PDB entry 9KI0 | electron microscopy, 2.65 A resolution | chains A and B of the 4 polymer chains in the assembly

== Chain A (and B) ==
Molecule: Helicase/UvrB N-terminal domain-containing protein
From: Vibrio cholerae O1 biovar El Tor str. N16961
Notes: chain B of this document is another copy of the same molecule, construct and numbering; everything in this record applies to it too
UniProt: Q9KR72 (Q9KR72_VIBCH); residues 1-1190 here correspond to UniProt positions 31-1220 (UniProt number = residue number + 30)
Sequence (1195 residues; numbered -4 to 1190; the number before each row is that of its first residue; numbers below 1 keep their minus sign (Gly-4 is residue -4)):
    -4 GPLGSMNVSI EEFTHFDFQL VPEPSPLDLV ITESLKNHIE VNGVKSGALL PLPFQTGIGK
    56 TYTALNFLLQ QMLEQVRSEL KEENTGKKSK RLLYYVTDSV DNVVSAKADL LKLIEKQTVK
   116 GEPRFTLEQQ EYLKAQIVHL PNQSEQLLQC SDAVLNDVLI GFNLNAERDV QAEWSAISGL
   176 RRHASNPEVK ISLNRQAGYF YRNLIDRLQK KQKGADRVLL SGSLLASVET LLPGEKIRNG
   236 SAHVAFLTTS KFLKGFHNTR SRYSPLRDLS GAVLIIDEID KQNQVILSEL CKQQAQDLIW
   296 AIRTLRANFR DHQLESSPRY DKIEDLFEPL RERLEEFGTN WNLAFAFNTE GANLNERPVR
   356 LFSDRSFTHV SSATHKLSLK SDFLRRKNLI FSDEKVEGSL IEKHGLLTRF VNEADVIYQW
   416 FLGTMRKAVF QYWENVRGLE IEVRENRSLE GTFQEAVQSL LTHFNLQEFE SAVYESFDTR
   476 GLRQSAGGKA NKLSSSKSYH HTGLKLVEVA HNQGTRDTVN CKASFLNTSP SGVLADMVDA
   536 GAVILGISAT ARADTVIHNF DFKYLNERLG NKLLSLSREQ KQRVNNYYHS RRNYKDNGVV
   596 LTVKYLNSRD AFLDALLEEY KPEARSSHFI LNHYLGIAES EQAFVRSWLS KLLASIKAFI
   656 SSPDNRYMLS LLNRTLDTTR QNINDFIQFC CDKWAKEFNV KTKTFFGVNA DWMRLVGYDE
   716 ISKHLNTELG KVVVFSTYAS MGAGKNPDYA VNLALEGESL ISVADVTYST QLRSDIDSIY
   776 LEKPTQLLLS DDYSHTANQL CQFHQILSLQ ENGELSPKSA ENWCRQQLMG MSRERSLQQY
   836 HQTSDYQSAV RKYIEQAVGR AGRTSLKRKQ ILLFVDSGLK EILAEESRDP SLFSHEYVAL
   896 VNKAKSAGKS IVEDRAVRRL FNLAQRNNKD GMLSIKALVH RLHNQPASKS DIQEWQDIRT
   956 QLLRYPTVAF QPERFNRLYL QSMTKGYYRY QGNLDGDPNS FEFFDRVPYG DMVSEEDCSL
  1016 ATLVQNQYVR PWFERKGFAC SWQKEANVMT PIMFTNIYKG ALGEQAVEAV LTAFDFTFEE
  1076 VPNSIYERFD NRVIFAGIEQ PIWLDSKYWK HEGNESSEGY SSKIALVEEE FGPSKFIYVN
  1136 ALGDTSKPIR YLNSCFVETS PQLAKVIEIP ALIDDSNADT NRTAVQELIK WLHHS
Unresolved in the structure: -4 to 0, 79-81, 391-395, 437-439, 479-484 (chain B: -4 to 0, 78-82, 391-397, 437-440, 482-484)
Construct notes: expression tag (-4 to 0)
Ion coordination: Mg2+: Thr56, Asp272 (together with ATP-gamma-S)
Ligand contacts: ATP-gamma-S (AGS; phosphothiophosphoric acid-adenylate ester): Gln50, Thr51, Gly52, Ile53, Gly54, Lys55, Thr56, Tyr57, Asp104, Asp272, Glu273, Ala544, Tyr582, Arg586, Gly739, Asn741, Asp743, Tyr763, Gln851, Arg855, Arg858

== Interface between chain A and chain B ==
Pairs across the interface (89; chain A residue first):
  Arg163(A) - Asp787(B)  hydrogen bond (side chain-backbone)
  Arg163(A) - Tyr788(B)  hydrogen bond (side chain-backbone)
  Glu168(A) - Arg190(B)  salt bridge
  Ala171(A) - Ile186(B)  hydrophobic
  Ala171(A) - Ser187(B)
  Gly174(A) - Glu183(B)
  Leu175(A) - Leu175(B)  hydrophobic
  Leu175(A) - Ser187(B)
  His178(A) - Glu183(B)  salt bridge
  Glu183(A) - Ser170(B)
  Glu183(A) - Gly174(B)
  Glu183(A) - Arg177(B)  salt bridge
  Glu183(A) - His178(B)
  Val184(A) - Leu175(B)  hydrophobic
  Ser187(A) - Leu175(B)
  Ser187(A) - Gln191(B)
  Gln191(A) - Gln191(B)  hydrogen bond
  Trp295(A) - Asn460(B)
  Trp295(A) - Gln462(B)
  Trp295(A) - Glu463(B)  hydrogen bond
  Arg298(A) - His307(B)
  Arg298(A) - Thr457(B)  hydrogen bond (side chain-backbone)
  Arg298(A) - His458(B)  hydrogen bond (side chain-backbone)
  Arg298(A) - Asn460(B)
  Thr299(A) - Asn460(B)  hydrogen bond
  Arg301(A) - Arg305(B)
  Arg301(A) - Asp306(B)  salt bridge
  Ala302(A) - Ala302(B)
  Ala302(A) - Asn303(B)
  Asn303(A) - Ala302(B)
  Arg305(A) - Ala302(B)  hydrogen bond (side chain-backbone)
  Arg305(A) - Arg305(B)
  Asp306(A) - Arg301(B)  salt bridge
  Asp306(A) - Ala339(B)
  His307(A) - Arg298(B)
  His307(A) - Leu338(B)
  His307(A) - Ala339(B)
  Gln308(A) - Ala339(B)  hydrogen bond (backbone-backbone)
  Gln308(A) - Arg381(B)
  Leu309(A) - Arg381(B)  hydrogen bond (backbone-side chain)
  Glu310(A) - Arg380(B)  salt bridge
  Glu310(A) - Lys382(B)
  Ser311(A) - Leu379(B)
  Ser311(A) - Arg380(B)  hydrogen bond (backbone-backbone)
  Ser311(A) - Arg381(B)  hydrogen bond
  Arg314(A) - Asp512(B)
  Tyr315(A) - Asp512(B)  hydrogen bond
  Glu319(A) - Arg381(B)  salt bridge
  Ala339(A) - Asp306(B)
  Ala339(A) - His307(B)
  Ala339(A) - Gln308(B)  hydrogen bond (backbone-backbone)
  Leu379(A) - Ser311(B)
  Arg380(A) - Glu310(B)  salt bridge
  Arg380(A) - Ser311(B)  hydrogen bond (backbone-backbone)
  Arg381(A) - Gln308(B)  hydrogen bond
  Arg381(A) - Leu309(B)
  Arg381(A) - Ser311(B)
  Arg381(A) - Glu319(B)  salt bridge
  Lys382(A) - Glu310(B)  salt bridge
  Lys382(A) - His458(B)  hydrogen bond
  Glu450(A) - Gly509(B)
  Glu450(A) - Arg511(B)  salt bridge
  Gln453(A) - Gln508(B)  hydrogen bond
  Gln453(A) - Thr510(B)
  Ser454(A) - Thr510(B)
  Thr457(A) - Arg298(B)  hydrogen bond (backbone-side chain)
  Thr457(A) - Asn507(B)
  Thr457(A) - Thr513(B)
  His458(A) - Arg298(B)  hydrogen bond (backbone-side chain)
  His458(A) - Lys382(B)  hydrogen bond
  His458(A) - Asp512(B)
  His458(A) - Thr513(B)
  Asn460(A) - Trp295(B)
  Asn460(A) - Arg298(B)
  Asn460(A) - Thr299(B)  hydrogen bond
  Gln462(A) - Trp295(B)
  Glu463(A) - Trp295(B)  hydrogen bond
  Asn507(A) - Thr457(B)
  Gln508(A) - Gln453(B)
  Gly509(A) - Glu450(B)
  Thr510(A) - Ser454(B)  hydrogen bond
  Arg511(A) - Arg314(B)
  Arg511(A) - Glu450(B)  salt bridge
  Asp512(A) - Glu310(B)
  Asp512(A) - Tyr315(B)  hydrogen bond
  Asp512(A) - His458(B)  salt bridge
  Thr513(A) - Thr457(B)
  Thr513(A) - His458(B)
  Asp787(A) - Arg163(B)  hydrogen bond (backbone-side chain)
Also at the interface, not in a pair above, chain A (57 interface residues in all): Ala167, Ile186, Arg190, Leu338, Phe340, Ala341, Glu435, Phe459, Glu465, Tyr788
Also at the interface, not in a pair above, chain B (56 interface residues in all): Glu168, Ala171, Asn181, Val184, Phe340, Ala341

== Summary ==
57 residues of chain A and 56 residues of chain B are in contact, with 26 hydrogen bonds and 13 salt bridges.
Polar contacts include Glu168(A)-Arg190(B), His178(A)-Glu183(B) and Glu183(A)-Arg177(B). Chain A binds
ATP-gamma-S. The Mg2+ site is built by Thr56(A) and Asp272(A).
Chain A and chain B are both Helicase/UvrB N-terminal domain-containing protein (Vibrio cholerae O1 biovar El
Tor str. N16961); the structure, structure of DdmD dimer with ssDNA with AGS, was determined by electron
microscopy, deposited together with 9KHV and 9KHZ.
